Entry 2HLQ (X-ray diffraction, 1.45 A resolution); this record covers chain A.

# Chain A
Protein: Bone morphogenetic protein receptor type-2
From: Ovis aries
Notes: EC 2.7.11.30
UniProt: Q4ZG08 (Q4ZG08_HUMAN); residues 33-131 here correspond to UniProt positions 7-105 (UniProt number = residue number - 26)
Amino-acid sequence (100 residues; numbered 32 to 131; the number before each row is that of its first residue):
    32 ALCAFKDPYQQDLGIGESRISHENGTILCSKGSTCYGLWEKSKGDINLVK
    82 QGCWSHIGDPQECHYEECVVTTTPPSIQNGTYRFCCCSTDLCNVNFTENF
Disulfide bonds: C34-C66, C60-C84, C94-C117, C99-C116, C118-C123

# In short
Chain A is Bone morphogenetic protein receptor type-2 (Ovis aries); the structure, Crystal Structure of the
Extracellular Domain of the Type II BMP Receptor, was determined by X-ray diffraction together with 2HLR from
the same study.
